4MMQ - chains A and B; structure by X-ray diffraction, 3.25 A resolution.

Chain A:
Name: Fusion glycoprotein F2
Organism: Human respiratory syncytial virus A2
UniProt: P03420 (FUS_HRSVA); residue numbers follow UniProt; this construct covers 26-107
Amino-acid sequence (82 residues; each row starts with the number of its first residue):
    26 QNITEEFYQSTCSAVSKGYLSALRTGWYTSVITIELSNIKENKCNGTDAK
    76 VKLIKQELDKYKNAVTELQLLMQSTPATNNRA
Disordered / not traced: 26, 63-74, 100-107
Construct notes: engineered mutation Ala-102 (Pro in P03420)
Curated features (UniProtKB/Swiss-Prot):
  - glycosylation (N-linked (GlcNAc...) asparagine): Asn-27, Asn-70
  - mutagenesis: Cys-37 (C37S: Impairs translation or folding of the F protein), Cys-69 (C69S: Impairs translation or folding of the F protein)
What the authors report for this chain:
  - conformationally variable residues (order/disorder transition): Asn-63 to Thr-72
  - mutagenesis - K87F/V90L: decreased expression

Chain B:
Name: Fusion glycoprotein F1 fused with Fibritin trimerization domain
Organism: Human respiratory syncytial virus A2
UniProt: chimeric construct of P03420, P10104: residues 137-513 from P03420 (FUS_HRSVA) positions 137-513 (same numbers); residues 518-544 from P10104 positions 458-484 (UniProt number = residue number - 60)
Amino-acid sequence (414 residues; numbered 137 to 550; the number before each row is that of its first residue):
   137 FLGFLLGVGSAIASGVAVCKVLHLEGEVNKIKSALLSTNKAVVSLSNGVS
   187 VLTSKVLDLKNYIDKQLLPIVNKQSCSISNIETVIEFQQKNNRLLEITRE
   237 FSVNAGVTTPVSTYMLTNSELLSLINDMPITNDQKKLMSNNVQIVRQQSY
   287 SIMCIIKEEVLAYVVQLPLYGVIDTPCWKLHTSPLCTTNTKEGSNICLTR
   337 TDRGWYCDNAGSVSFFPQAETCKVQSNRVFCDTMNSLTLPSEVNLCNVDI
   387 FNPKYDCKIMTSKTDVSSSVITSLGAIVSCYGKTKCTASNKNRGIIKTFS
   437 NGCDYVSNKGVDTVSVGNTLYYVNKQEGKSLYVKGEPIINFYDPLVFPSD
   487 EFDASISQVNEKINQSLAFIRKSDELLSAIGGYIPEAPRDGQAYVRKDGE
   537 WVLLSTFLGGLVPR
Disordered / not traced: 169-214, 512-550
Construct notes: engineered mutation Cys-155 (Ser in P03420), Cys-290 (Ser in P03420), Val-379 (Ile in P03420), Val-447 (Met in P03420); linker (514-517); variant Leu-539 (Phe479 in P10104); expression tag (545-550)
Curated features (UniProtKB/Swiss-Prot):
  - region: Phe-137 to Val-157 (Fusion peptide)
  - glycosylation: Asn-500 (N-linked (GlcNAc...) asparagine)
Disulfide bonds: Cys-155/Cys-290, Cys-313/Cys-343, Cys-322/Cys-333, Cys-358/Cys-367, Cys-382/Cys-393, Cys-416/Cys-422
What the authors report for this chain:
  - mutagenesis - S155C/S290C, F488W: increased stability
  - conformationally variable residues (order/disorder transition): Leu-160 to Lys-168, Ser-169 to Asn-216
  - mutagenesis - V178N, V185E, S403C/T420C, I506K: unchanged stability
  - mutagenesis - S190F/V296F, V207L/V220L: decreased expression

Interface between chain A and chain B:
Pairs across the interface (160):
  Ile-28(A) with Ser-362(B); Asn-363(B); Leu-410(B); Gln-462(B); Gly-464(B); Lys-465(B), hydrogen bond (backbone-backbone)
  Thr-29(A) with Leu-410(B); Lys-465(B)
  Glu-30(A) with Thr-408(B), hydrogen bond; Ser-409(B), hydrogen bond (side chain-backbone); Leu-410(B), hydrogen bond (side chain-backbone); Gly-411(B); Tyr-441(B), hydrogen bond; Lys-465(B), hydrogen bond (backbone-backbone); Ser-466(B); Leu-467(B), hydrogen bond (backbone-backbone)
  Glu-31(A) with Leu-467(B)
  Phe-32(A) with Asp-440(B); Tyr-441(B), hydrophobic; Leu-467(B), hydrogen bond (backbone-backbone); Tyr-468(B), hydrophobic; Val-469(B), hydrogen bond (backbone-backbone)
  Tyr-33(A) with Asn-383(B); Val-469(B), hydrophobic
  Gln-34(A) with Tyr-468(B); Val-469(B), hydrogen bond (backbone-backbone); Lys-470(B); Gly-471(B), hydrogen bond (side chain-backbone)
  Ser-35(A) with Leu-321(B); Gly-471(B); Glu-472(B); Pro-473(B); Ile-474(B), hydrogen bond (backbone-backbone)
  Thr-36(A) with Ile-386(B)
  Cys-37(A) with Thr-318(B); Ser-319(B), hydrogen bond (backbone-backbone); Pro-320(B); Leu-321(B), hydrophobic; Ser-415(B); Cys-439(B), disulfide
  Ser-38(A) with His-317(B); Thr-318(B); Arg-336(B), hydrogen bond
  Ala-39(A) with Lys-315(B); Leu-316(B); His-317(B), hydrogen bond (backbone-backbone); Ile-413(B), hydrophobic
  Val-40(A) with Trp-314(B), hydrophobic; Lys-315(B); Leu-316(B), hydrophobic; Asn-383(B)
  Ser-41(A) with Trp-314(B); Lys-315(B), hydrogen bond (backbone-backbone); His-317(B); Ser-409(B), hydrogen bond
  Lys-42(A) with Trp-314(B)
  Gly-43(A) with Cys-313(B); Asn-363(B)
  Tyr-44(A) with Thr-311(B); Pro-312(B); Cys-313(B), hydrogen bond (backbone-backbone); Trp-341(B), hydrophobic; Ser-362(B); Asn-363(B); Val-365(B), hydrophobic; Ser-409(B), hydrogen bond; Gln-462(B)
  Leu-45(A) with Asp-310(B); Thr-311(B); Asn-363(B), hydrogen bond (backbone-backbone); Arg-364(B); Val-365(B), hydrogen bond (backbone-backbone)
  Ser-46(A) with Val-308(B); Ile-309(B); Asp-310(B), hydrogen bond (backbone-backbone); Thr-311(B), hydrogen bond; Cys-313(B); Arg-364(B), hydrogen bond (backbone-side chain); Val-365(B)
  Ala-47(A) with Leu-273(B), hydrophobic; Tyr-306(B); Val-308(B); Arg-364(B); Val-365(B), hydrogen bond (backbone-backbone); Phe-366(B); Cys-367(B), hydrogen bond (backbone-backbone)
  Leu-48(A) with Tyr-306(B); Gly-307(B); Val-308(B), hydrogen bond (backbone-backbone); Phe-352(B), hydrophobic; Cys-367(B); Thr-369(B)
  Arg-49(A) with Pro-304(B); Leu-305(B); Tyr-306(B); Cys-367(B), hydrogen bond (backbone-backbone); Asp-368(B), salt bridge; Thr-369(B), hydrogen bond (backbone-side chain); Met-370(B)
  Thr-50(A) with Leu-305(B), hydrogen bond (backbone-backbone); Tyr-306(B); Gly-307(B), hydrogen bond (side chain-backbone); Thr-369(B)
  Gly-51(A) with Pro-304(B); Leu-305(B), hydrogen bond (backbone-backbone)
  Trp-52(A) with Ala-147(B); Ser-150(B); Gln-284(B); Tyr-286(B), hydrophobic; Gln-302(B); Leu-303(B); Pro-304(B); Leu-305(B)
  Tyr-53(A) with Asp-263(B); Met-264(B), hydrophobic; Pro-265(B); Val-301(B); Gln-302(B); Leu-303(B), hydrogen bond (backbone-backbone)
  Thr-54(A) with Val-154(B); Val-301(B)
  Ser-55(A) with Leu-260(B); Val-300(B); Val-301(B), hydrogen bond (backbone-backbone)
  Val-56(A) with Val-154(B), hydrophobic; Leu-158(B), hydrophobic; Tyr-299(B)
  Ile-57(A) with Leu-252(B), hydrophobic; Leu-297(B); Ala-298(B); Tyr-299(B), hydrogen bond (backbone-backbone); Val-301(B), hydrophobic
  Thr-58(A) with Leu-297(B)
  Ile-59(A) with Val-296(B); Leu-297(B), hydrogen bond (backbone-backbone)
  Leu-61(A) with Glu-295(B), hydrogen bond (backbone-backbone)
  Ile-79(A) with Phe-223(B), hydrophobic
  Glu-82(A) with Phe-223(B); Gln-224(B); Asn-227(B), hydrogen bond
  Leu-83(A) with Phe-223(B), hydrophobic
  Lys-85(A) with Asn-227(B); Leu-231(B)
  Tyr-86(A) with Asn-227(B); Leu-230(B), hydrophobic
  Ala-89(A) with Leu-231(B), hydrophobic; Thr-234(B)
  Val-90(A) with Ile-292(B)
  Glu-92(A) with Thr-234(B); Ser-238(B)
  Leu-93(A) with Thr-234(B); Ile-292(B), hydrophobic; Leu-297(B), hydrophobic
  Leu-96(A) with Phe-237(B); Ala-241(B); Gly-242(B); Met-289(B), hydrophobic
  Met-97(A) with Met-289(B), hydrophobic; Cys-290(B); Ile-292(B), hydrophobic
Other interface residues (no listed pair), chain A (48 interface residues in all): Glu-60, Ser-62, Gln-81, Gln-94
Other interface residues (no listed pair), chain B (98 interface residues in all): Gly-151, Val-220, Asn-228, Ile-233, Lys-293, Glu-294, Cys-343, Asn-345, Ser-350, Val-360, Glu-463
Disulfides between the chains: Cys-37(A)/Cys-439(B)

In short:
Chain A and chain B form an interface of 48 and 98 residues respectively; the contacts include 1 disulfide
bond, 38 hydrogen bonds and 1 salt bridge. Polar contacts include Arg-49(A)/Asp-368(B), Glu-30(A)/Thr-408(B)
and Glu-30(A)/Ser-409(B). The paper reports that S155C/S290C and F488W of chain B increase stability;
conformational variability at Asn-63(A) and Leu-160(B) among others; 9 substitutions were tested in all.
Here chain A is Fusion glycoprotein F2 and chain B is Fusion glycoprotein F1 fused with Fibritin trimerization
domain, both from Human respiratory syncytial virus A2. Entry 4MMQ (Crystal Structure of Prefusion-stabilized
RSV F Variant DS) was determined by X-ray diffraction, deposited together with 4MMR, 4MMS, 4MMT, 4MMU and
4MMV.
